PDB entry 3ZSM | X-ray diffraction, 1.25 A resolution | chain A

[Chain A]
Molecule: Galectin-3
Source organism: Homo sapiens
Notes: fragment: carbohydrate recognition domain, residues 114-250
UniProtKB: P17931 (LEG3_HUMAN); numbering as in UniProt (aligned over 114-250)
Amino-acid sequence (138 residues; row label = number of the first residue in the row):
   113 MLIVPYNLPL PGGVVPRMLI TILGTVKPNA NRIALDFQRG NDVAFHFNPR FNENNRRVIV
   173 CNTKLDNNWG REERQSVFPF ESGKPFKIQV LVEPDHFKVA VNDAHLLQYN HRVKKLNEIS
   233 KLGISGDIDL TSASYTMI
Construct notes: expression tag (113)
UniProt features mapped onto this chain:
  - motif: Lys-226 to Asp-241 (Nuclear export signal)
  - binding site (a beta-D-galactoside): Trp-181 to Gln-187
  - modified residue: Ser-188 (Phosphoserine)

[Summary]
Curated annotation (UniProt) lists 7 beta-D-galactoside-binding residues.
Chain A is Galectin-3 (Homo sapiens); the structure, Crystal structure of Apo Human Galectin-3 CRD at 1.25
angstrom resolution, at room temperature, was determined by X-ray diffraction (same publication as 3ZSJ, 3ZSK
and 3ZSL).
